Entry 6Q9I (X-ray diffraction, 1.85 A resolution); this record covers chains A and B.

Chain A:
Protein: Aspartyl/asparaginyl beta-hydroxylase
Organism: Homo sapiens
Notes: EC 1.14.11.16
UniProt: Q12797 (ASPH_HUMAN); residues 330-758 here = UniProt positions 330-758
Chain sequence (429 residues; row label = number of the first residue in the row):
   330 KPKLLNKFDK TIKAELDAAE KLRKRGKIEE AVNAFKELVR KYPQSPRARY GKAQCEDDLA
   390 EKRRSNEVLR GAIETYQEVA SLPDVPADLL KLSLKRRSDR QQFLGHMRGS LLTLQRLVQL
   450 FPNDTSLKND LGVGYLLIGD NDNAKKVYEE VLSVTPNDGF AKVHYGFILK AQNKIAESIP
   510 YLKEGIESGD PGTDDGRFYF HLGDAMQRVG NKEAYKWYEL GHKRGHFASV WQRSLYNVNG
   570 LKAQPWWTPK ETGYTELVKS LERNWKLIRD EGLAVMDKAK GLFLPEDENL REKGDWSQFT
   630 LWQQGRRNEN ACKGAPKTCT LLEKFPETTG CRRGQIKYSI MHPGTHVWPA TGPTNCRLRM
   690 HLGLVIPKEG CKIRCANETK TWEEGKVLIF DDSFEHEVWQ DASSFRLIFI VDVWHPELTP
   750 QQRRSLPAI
Sequence notes: engineered mutation A679 (His in Q12797)
Disulfide bonds: C641-C648
Curated features (UniProtKB/Swiss-Prot):
  - binding site (2-oxoglutarate): W625, S668, R688 to H690, R735
  - binding site (Fe cation): H725
  - glycosylation (N-linked (GlcNAc...) asparagine): N452, N706
  - natural variant: R735 (R735W: In FDLAB)

Chain B:
Protein: Coagulation factor X
Notes: EC 3.4.21.6
UniProt: P00742 (FA10_HUMAN); residue numbers follow UniProt; this construct covers 86-124
Chain sequence (39 residues; numbered 86 to 124; the number before each row is that of its first residue):
    86 DGDQSETSPS QNQGKCKDGL GEYTCTSLEG FEGKNSELF
Unresolved in the structure: 86-96, 117-124
Sequence notes: engineered mutation S90 (Cys in P00742), S95 (Cys in P00742), S112 (Cys in P00742), S121 (Cys in P00742)
Disulfide bonds: C101-C110
Curated features (UniProtKB/Swiss-Prot):
  - modified residue: D103 (3R: -3-hydroxyaspartate)
  - natural variant: E91 (E91K: In FA10D)

Chain A / chain B interface:
Contacting residue pairs (51):
  A389(A) with F116(B)
  E390(A) with F116(B)
  R393(A) with F116(B)
  N395(A) with E114(B)
  F432(A) with F116(B), hydrophobic
  L433(A) with L113(B); E114(B)
  G434(A) with L113(B)
  L465(A) with N97(B), hydrogen bond (backbone-side chain); Y108(B), hydrophobic
  L466(A) with N97(B), hydrogen bond (backbone-side chain); T109(B)
  I467(A) with N97(B)
  G468(A) with N97(B)
  H493(A) with Y108(B), hydrogen bond
  F496(A) with G106(B); E107(B); Y108(B), hydrophobic
  R526(A) with Y108(B), hydrogen bond (side chain-backbone); T109(B)
  F529(A) with L105(B), hydrophobic
  H530(A) with L105(B), hydrogen bond (side chain-backbone)
  L564(A) with L105(B), hydrophobic
  Y565(A) with T109(B); C110(B), hydrogen bond (side chain-backbone)
  D616(A) with K102(B), salt bridge
  E617(A) with K100(B); C101(B); K102(B), hydrogen bond (side chain-backbone); D103(B), hydrogen bond (side chain-backbone); G104(B), hydrogen bond (side chain-backbone)
  L619(A) with D103(B)
  Q627(A) with D103(B), hydrogen bond
  Q632(A) with K100(B), hydrogen bond
  Q633(A) with K100(B)
  R635(A) with K100(B)
  Q664(A) with K102(B)
  K666(A) with D103(B), salt bridge
  T680(A) with D103(B); G104(B); L105(B)
  G681(A) with D103(B)
  P682(A) with C101(B); G104(B); L105(B), hydrophobic
  R686(A) with K102(B), hydrogen bond (side chain-backbone)
  R688(A) with K102(B); D103(B), salt bridge
  A757(A) with T111(B)
  I758(A) with C101(B); T111(B)
Other interface residues (no listed pair), chain A (43 interface residues in all): Q431, V462, A500, F527, R562, S563, W625, D721, P756
Other interface residues (no listed pair), chain B (17 interface residues in all): G115

In short:
Chain A and chain B form an interface of 43 and 17 residues respectively, with 12 hydrogen bonds and 3 salt
bridges. Polar pairs include D616(A)-K102(B), K666(A)-D103(B) and R688(A)-D103(B). From UniProt: 6 residues
binding 2-oxoglutarate and Fe cation-binding residue H725(A) on chain A.
Chain A is Aspartyl/asparaginyl beta-hydroxylase (Homo sapiens) and chain B is Coagulation factor X; the
structure, Aspartyl/Asparaginyl beta-hydroxylase (AspH) H679A in complex with Factor X peptide fragment
(39mer-4Ser), was determined by X-ray diffraction.
